Entry 7BY0 (electron microscopy, 4.50 A resolution (low resolution: residue-level contacts below are approximate; hydrogen-bond / salt-bridge calls are withheld)); this record covers chains D and J of the 12 polymer chains in the assembly.

# Chain D
Protein: Histone H2B type 1-J
From: Homo sapiens
Reference sequence: P06899 (H2B1J_HUMAN); residues 0-125 here correspond to UniProt positions 1-126 (UniProt number = residue number + 1)
Chain sequence (126 residues; each row starts with the number of its first residue; numbering starts at 0):
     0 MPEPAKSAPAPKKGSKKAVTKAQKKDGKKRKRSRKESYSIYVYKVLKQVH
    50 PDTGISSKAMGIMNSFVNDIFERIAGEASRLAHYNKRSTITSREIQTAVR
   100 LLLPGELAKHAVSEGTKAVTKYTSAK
Not modelled in the structure: 0-30, 125
UniProt features mapped onto this chain:
  - modified residue: Pro1 (N-acetylproline), Glu2 (ADP-ribosyl glutamic acid), Lys5 (N6-(2-hydroxyisobutyryl)lysine), Ser6 (ADP-ribosylserine), Lys11 (N6-(beta-hydroxybutyryl)lysine), Lys12 (N6-(2-hydroxyisobutyryl)lysine), Ser14 (Phosphoserine), Lys15 (N6-acetyllysine), Lys16 (N6-(beta-hydroxybutyryl)lysine), Lys20 (N6-(2-hydroxyisobutyryl)lysine), Lys23 (N6-(2-hydroxyisobutyryl)lysine), Lys24 (N6-(2-hydroxyisobutyryl)lysine), Lys34 (N6-(2-hydroxyisobutyryl)lysine), Glu35 (PolyADP-ribosyl glutamic acid), Ser36 (Phosphoserine), Lys43 (N6-(2-hydroxyisobutyryl)lysine), Lys46 (N6-(2-hydroxyisobutyryl)lysine), Lys57 (N6,N6-dimethyllysine), Arg79 (Dimethylated arginine), Lys85 (N6,N6,N6-trimethyllysine) and 6 more in UniProt
  - glycosylation: Ser112 (O-linked (GlcNAc) serine)
  - cross-link (Glycyl lysine isopeptide (Lys-Gly)): Lys5 (interchain with G-Cter in SUMO2), Lys20 (interchain with G-Cter in SUMO2), Lys34 (interchain with G-Cter in ubiquitin), Lys120 (interchain with G-Cter in ubiquitin)

# Chain J
Molecule: 145-nt DNA strand
Sequence (145 nucleotides; numbered 146 to 290; the number before each row is that of its first residue):
   146 ATCGATGTATATATCTGACACGTGCCTGGAGACTAGGGAGTAATCCCCTT
   196 GGCGGTTAAAACGCGGGGGACAGCGCGTACGTGCGTTTAAGCGGTGCTAG
   246 AGCTGTCTACGACCAATTGAGCGGCCTCGGCACCGGGATTCTGAT
Not modelled in the structure: 146, 290

# How chain D and chain J interact
Residue-residue contacts (12):
  Arg31(D) - DG268(J)
  Ser32(D) - DC267(J)
  Ser32(D) - DG268(J)
  Arg33(D) - DG266(J)
  Arg33(D) - DC267(J)
  Lys34(D) - DG266(J)
  Lys34(D) - DC267(J)
  Glu35(D) - DC267(J)
  Ser36(D) - DC267(J)
  Ile39(D) - DA265(J)
  Ile39(D) - DG266(J)
  Tyr40(D) - DG266(J)

# In short
8 residues of chain D and 4 residues of chain J are in contact.
Here chain D is Histone H2B type 1-J (Homo sapiens) and chain J is a 145-nt DNA strand. Entry 7BY0 (The
cryo-EM structure of CENP-A nucleosome in complex with the phosphorylated CENP-C) was determined by electron
microscopy, deposited together with 7BXT.
